8DZP - chains C and E of the 5 polymer chains in the assembly; structure by electron microscopy, 2.71 A resolution.

== Chain C ==
Protein: Guanine nucleotide-binding protein G(I)/G(S)/G(T) subunit beta-1
Organism: Homo sapiens
Reference sequence: P62873 (GBB1_HUMAN); numbering as in UniProt (aligned over 2-340)
Chain sequence (340 residues; row label = number of the first residue in the row):
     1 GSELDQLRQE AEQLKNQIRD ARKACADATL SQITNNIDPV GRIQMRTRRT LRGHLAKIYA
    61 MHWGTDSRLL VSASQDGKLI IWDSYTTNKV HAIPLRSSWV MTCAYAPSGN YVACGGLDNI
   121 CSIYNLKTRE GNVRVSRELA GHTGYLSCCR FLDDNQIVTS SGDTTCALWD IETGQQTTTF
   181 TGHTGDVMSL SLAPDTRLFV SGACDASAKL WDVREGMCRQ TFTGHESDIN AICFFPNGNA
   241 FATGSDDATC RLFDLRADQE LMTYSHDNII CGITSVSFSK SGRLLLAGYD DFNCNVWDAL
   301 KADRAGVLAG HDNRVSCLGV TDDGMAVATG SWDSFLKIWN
Unresolved in the structure: 1
Sequence notes: expression tag (1)
Swiss-Prot annotation at these positions:
  - modified residue: Ser-2 (N-acetylserine), His-266 (Phosphohistidine)
  - natural variant: Leu-30 (L30F: In MRD42; uncertain significance), Arg-52 (R52G: In MRD42), Gly-64 (G64V: In MRD42), Asp-76 (D76E: In MRD42; D76G: In MRD42), Gly-77 (G77S: In MRD42), Lys-78 (K78R: In MRD42), Ile-80 (I80N: In MRD42; I80T: In MRD42), His-91 (H91R: In MRD42; uncertain significance), Ala-92 (A92T: In MRD42), Pro-94 (P94S: In MRD42), Leu-95 (L95P: In MRD42), Arg-96 (R96L: In MRD42), 5 further natural variant entries in UniProt

== Chain E ==
Protein: ScFv16 protein
Organism: Mus musculus
Notes: antibody fragment or engineered binder
Chain sequence (251 residues; numbered 1 to 239 plus 14 insertion-coded residues; 2 numbers in that range are skipped by the numbering (no residue carries them; nothing is unmodelled there); the number before each row is that of its first residue; a row labelled like 121A-121N holds insertion residues (121A, then the next letters in order)):
     1 DVQLVESGGG LVQPGGSRKL SCSASGFAFS SFGMHWVRQA PEKGLEWVAY ISSGSGTIYY
    61 ADTVKGRFTI SRDDPKNTLF LQMTSLRSED TAMYYCVRSI YYYGSSPFDF WGQGTTLTVS
   121 S
121A-121N GGGGSGGGGSGGGG
   124 SDIVMTQATS SVPVTPGESV SISCRSSKSL LHSNGNTYLY WFLQRPGQSP QLLIYRMSNL
   184 ASGVPDRFSG SGSGTAFTLT ISRLEAEDVG VYYCMQHLEY PLTFGAGTKL ELKAAA
Unresolved in the structure: 1, 121A-121N, 236-239
Disulfides: Cys-147/Cys-217

== Chain C / chain E interface ==
Residue-residue contacts (11):
  Asp-66(C) / Tyr-103(E)
  Arg-68(C) / Tyr-103(E)
  Leu-69(C) / Tyr-103(E)  hydrophobic
  Val-90(C) / Tyr-102(E)  hydrophobic
  Arg-129(C) / Val-2(E)
  Arg-129(C) / Arg-98(E)  hydrogen bond (backbone-side chain)
  Arg-129(C) / Phe-110(E)
  Glu-130(C) / Gly-26(E)
  Glu-130(C) / Phe-27(E)
  Gly-131(C) / Phe-32(E)
  Asn-132(C) / Ala-28(E)
Interface residues without a listed pair, chain C (9 interface residues in all): His-91
Interface residues without a listed pair, chain E (10 interface residues in all): Ile-100

== Overview ==
Chain C and chain E form an interface of 9 and 10 residues respectively; the contacts include 1 hydrogen bond.
Its one hydrogen-bonded contact is Arg-129(C)/Arg-98(E).
Here chain C is Guanine nucleotide-binding protein G(I)/G(S)/G(T) subunit beta-1 (Homo sapiens) and chain E is
ScFv16 protein (Mus musculus). Entry 8DZP (momSalB bound Kappa Opioid Receptor in complex with Gi1) was
determined by electron microscopy together with 8DZQ, 8DZR and 8DZS from the same study.
